PDB entry 3MGP | X-ray diffraction, 2.44 A resolution | chains D and I of the 10 polymer chains in the assembly

Chain D:
Molecule: Histone H2B 1.1
Source organism: Xenopus laevis
UniProtKB: P02281 (H2B11_XENLA); residues -2 to 122 here correspond to UniProt positions 2-126 (UniProt number = residue number + 4)
Chain sequence (125 residues; each row starts with the number of its first residue; numbers below 1 keep their minus sign (Pro-2 is residue -2)):
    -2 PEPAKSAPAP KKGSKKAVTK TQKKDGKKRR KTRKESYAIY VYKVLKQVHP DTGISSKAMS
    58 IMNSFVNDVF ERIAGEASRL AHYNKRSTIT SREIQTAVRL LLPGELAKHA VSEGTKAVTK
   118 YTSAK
Unresolved in the structure: -2 to 22
Bound ions: Co2+ site 1: Val45 (shared with 1 residue of chain E); Co2+ site 2 near His79 (its only coordinating residue here); Co2+ site 3: Glu102, His106
Swiss-Prot annotation at these positions:
  - modified residue: Lys2 (N6-acetyllysine), Lys9 (N6-acetyllysine), Ser11 (Phosphoserine), Lys12 (N6-acetyllysine), Lys17 (N6-acetyllysine)
  - glycosylation: Ser109 (O-linked (GlcNAc) serine)
  - cross-link: Lys117 (Glycyl lysine isopeptide (Lys-Gly) (interchain with G-Cter in ubiquitin))
Reported in the primary citation:
  - Co2+ coordination: Val45, His79, His106

Chain I:
Molecule: 147-nt DNA strand
Sequence (147 nucleotides; numbered -73 to 73; the number before each row is that of its first residue; numbers below 1 keep their minus sign (DA-73 is residue -73)):
   -73 ATCAATATCC ACCTGCAGAT ACTACCAAAA GTGTATTTGG AAACTGCTCC ATCAAAAGGC
   -13 ATGTTCAGCT GGAATCCAGC TGAACATGCC TTTTGATGGA GCAGTTTCCA AATACACTTT
    47 TGGTAGTATC TGCAGGTGGA TATTGAT
Bound ions: Co2+ site 1 near DG-56 (its only coordinating residue here); Co2+ site 2: DG-35, DG-34; Co2+ site 3 near DG-6 (its only coordinating residue here); Co2+ site 4 near DG-3 (its only coordinating residue here); Co2+ site 5: DG24, DG25; Co2+ site 6 near DG27 (its only coordinating residue here); Co2+ site 7 near DA29 (its only coordinating residue here); Co2+ site 8 near DG48 (its only coordinating residue here); Co2+ site 9 near DG61 (its only coordinating residue here); Co2+ site 10 near DG64 (its only coordinating residue here); Co2+ site 11 near DG65 (its only coordinating residue here)

How chain D and chain I interact:
Pairs across the interface (17):
  Arg26(D) - DA29(I)  base contact
  Arg26(D) - DG30(I)  hydrogen bond to the base
  Arg26(D) - DT31(I)  phosphate contact
  Arg27(D) - DG30(I)  phosphate contact
  Arg27(D) - DT31(I)  phosphate contact
  Thr29(D) - DG30(I)  hydrogen bond to the phosphate
  Arg30(D) - DA-45(I)  salt bridge to the phosphate
  Ile51(D) - DT-54(I)  phosphate contact
  Ser52(D) - DA-55(I)  phosphate contact
  Ser53(D) - DA-55(I)  hydrogen bond to the phosphate
  Lys82(D) - DG-34(I)  phosphate contact
  Arg83(D) - DG-34(I)  salt bridge to the phosphate
  Ser84(D) - DG-35(I)  hydrogen bond to the phosphate
  Ser84(D) - DG-34(I)  hydrogen bond to the phosphate
  Thr85(D) - DG-35(I)  hydrogen bond to the phosphate
  Thr85(D) - DG-34(I)  hydrogen bond to the phosphate
  Lys122(D) - DT-42(I)  salt bridge to the phosphate
Also at the interface, not in a pair above, chain D (16 interface residues in all): Lys24, Lys28, Tyr39, Gly50
Also at the interface, not in a pair above, chain I (13 interface residues in all): DC-49, DA-46, DG-41, DA-33

Overview:
16 residues of chain D and 13 residues of chain I are in contact; the contacts include 7 hydrogen bonds and 3
salt bridges. Among the polar pairs are Arg26(D)-DG30(I), Thr29(D)-DG30(I) and Ser53(D)-DA-55(I). Glu102(D)
and His106(D) form the Co2+ site 3. The paper reports Co2+ coordination by Val45(D), His79(D) and His106(D).
Here chain D is Histone H2B 1.1 (Xenopus laevis) and chain I is a 147-nt DNA strand. Entry 3MGP (Binding of
Cobalt ions to the Nucleosome Core Particle) was determined by X-ray diffraction together with 3MGQ, 3MGR and
3MGS from the same study.
